Entry 6GYL (electron microscopy, 4.80 A resolution (low resolution: residue-level contacts below are approximate; hydrogen-bond / salt-bridge calls are withheld)); this record covers chains N and O of the 22 polymer chains in the assembly.

# Chain N
Molecule: GAT1 promoter DNA
Sequence (56 nucleotides; numbered 5 to 60; the number before each row is that of its first residue):
     5 TGCCCGGCCCAGCCACATATATATAGGTGTGTGCCACTCCCGGCCCCGGT
    55 ATTAGC

# Chain O
Name: TATA-box-binding protein
Organism: Saccharomyces cerevisiae (strain ATCC 204508 / S288c)
UniProtKB: P13393 (TBP_YEAST); numbering as in UniProt (aligned over 1-240)
Chain sequence (240 residues; numbered 1 to 240; the number before each row is that of its first residue):
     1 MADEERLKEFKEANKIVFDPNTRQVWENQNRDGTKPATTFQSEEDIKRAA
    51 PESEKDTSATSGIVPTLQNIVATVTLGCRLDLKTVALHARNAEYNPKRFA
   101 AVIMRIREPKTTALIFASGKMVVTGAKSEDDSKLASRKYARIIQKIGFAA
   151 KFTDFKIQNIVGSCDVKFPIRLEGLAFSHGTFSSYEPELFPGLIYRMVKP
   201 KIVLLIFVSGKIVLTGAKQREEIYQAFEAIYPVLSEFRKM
Not modelled in the structure: 1-60

# How chain N and chain O interact
Residue-residue contacts - 15 pairs, chain N then chain O:
  DT22(N) - Leu189(O)
  DA23(N) - Ile194(O)
  DT24(N) - Ile194(O)
  DT24(N) - Arg196(O)
  DT24(N) - Val203(O)
  DT24(N) - Leu205(O)
  DT24(N) - Thr215(O)
  DA25(N) - Asn159(O)
  DA25(N) - Arg196(O)
  DA25(N) - Val203(O)
  DA25(N) - Thr215(O)
  DT26(N) - Val71(O)
  DA27(N) - Thr73(O)
  DT28(N) - Phe116(O)
  DA29(N) - Ser118(O)
Interface residues without a listed pair, chain O (16 interface residues in all): Lys120, Val122, Gln158, Phe190, Gly216

# Overview
Chain N and chain O form an interface of 8 and 16 residues respectively.
Chain N is GAT1 promoter DNA and chain O is TATA-box-binding protein (Saccharomyces cerevisiae (strain ATCC
204508 / S288c)); the structure, Structure of a yeast closed complex with distorted DNA (core CCdist), was
determined by electron microscopy (same publication as 6GYK and 6GYM).
